PDB entry 7WN1 | electron microscopy, 3.11 A resolution | chains A and C

[Chain A]
Molecule: Equilibrative nucleoside/nucleobase transporter
From: Plasmodium falciparum
Reference sequence: Q9NIH7 (Q9NIH7_PLAFA); residue numbers follow UniProt; this construct covers 1-422
Amino-acid sequence (422 residues; each row starts with the number of its first residue):
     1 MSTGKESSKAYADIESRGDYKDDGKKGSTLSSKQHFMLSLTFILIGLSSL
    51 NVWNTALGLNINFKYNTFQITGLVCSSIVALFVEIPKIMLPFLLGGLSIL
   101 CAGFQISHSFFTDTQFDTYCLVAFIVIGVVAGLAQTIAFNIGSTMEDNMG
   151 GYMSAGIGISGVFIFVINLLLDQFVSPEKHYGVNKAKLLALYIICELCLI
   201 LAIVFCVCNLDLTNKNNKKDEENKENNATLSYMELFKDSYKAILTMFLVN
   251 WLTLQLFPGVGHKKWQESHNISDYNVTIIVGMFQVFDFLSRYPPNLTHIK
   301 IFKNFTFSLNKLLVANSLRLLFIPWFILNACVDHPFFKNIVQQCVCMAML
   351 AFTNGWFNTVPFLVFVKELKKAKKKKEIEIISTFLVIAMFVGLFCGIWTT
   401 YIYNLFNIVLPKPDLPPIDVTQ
Unresolved in the structure: 1-29, 215-227, 414-422
Sequence notes: engineered mutation A190 (Tyr in Q9NIH7)
Ligand contacts: inosine (NOS): L50, W53, L57, I70, L73, Q135, L254, F257, F283, D287, R291, N354, M389
Reported in the primary citation:
  - binding site for inosine: L50, W53, L73, Q135, F283, D287, R291
  - contacts within the chain: S49-Q135
  - mutagenesis - S49A, Q135A, D287A: abolished binding to inosine
  - mutagenesis - W53A (30-fold): decreased binding to inosine
  - mutagenesis - Y190A, R291A: unchanged binding to inosine
  - specificity-determining residues: L50, L73 (proposed by the authors, not directly observed)

[Chain C]
Molecule: nanobody48
From: Vicugna pacos
Notes: antibody fragment or engineered binder
Amino-acid sequence (122 residues; row label = number of the first residue in the row):
     1 QVQLVESGGGLVQPGGSLRLSCAASGFTGSINYMGWYRQAPGKQRELVAR
    51 FSSGGSTNYADSVKGRFTISGDNAKNTVYLQMNSLKPEDTAVYYCNAETI
   101 SYVYTVVFQDYWGQGTQVTVSS
Disulfide bonds: C22-C95

[Chain A / chain C interface]
Pairs across the interface (48; chain A residue first):
  F139(A) with T105(C)
  D147(A) with Q109(C)
  N148(A) with V107(C); F108(C); Q109(C), hydrogen bond (backbone-side chain)
  G150(A) with T105(C); V107(C)
  S154(A) with V103(C); Y104(C), hydrogen bond (side chain-backbone); T105(C), hydrogen bond (side chain-backbone)
  I157(A) with Y104(C)
  M246(A) with Y102(C)
  F288(A) with Y104(C), hydrophobic
  R291(A) with V103(C), hydrogen bond (side chain-backbone); Y104(C)
  Y292(A) with V103(C), hydrophobic
  N295(A) with G29(C), hydrogen bond (backbone-backbone); S101(C), hydrogen bond (side chain-backbone); Y102(C); V103(C)
  T297(A) with G29(C)
  H298(A) with G26(C); F27(C)
  N358(A) with Y102(C)
  T359(A) with Y102(C); V103(C)
  F362(A) with I100(C); Y102(C), hydrophobic; V106(C), hydrophobic
  L363(A) with S30(C), hydrogen bond (backbone-side chain); S101(C)
  V366(A) with N32(C); Y33(C), hydrophobic; S53(C)
  K367(A) with S53(C); G54(C); N73(C)
  K370(A) with S56(C)
  A372(A) with Y33(C)
  K373(A) with R50(C), hydrogen bond (backbone-side chain); T57(C); N58(C)
  K375(A) with E98(C), salt bridge; D110(C), salt bridge
  I378(A) with Y33(C); F108(C), hydrophobic
  S382(A) with F108(C)
  M389(A) with Y102(C), hydrogen bond
Interface residues without a listed pair, chain A (33 interface residues in all): G151, G158, D287, K303, F365, E379, V386
Interface residues without a listed pair, chain C (27 interface residues in all): T28, A74

[Overview]
Chain A and chain C form an interface of 33 and 27 residues respectively, with 9 hydrogen bonds and 2 salt
bridges. Polar contacts include K375(A)-E98(C), K375(A)-D110(C) and N148(A)-Q109(C). From the paper: a binding
site for inosine at L50(A), W53(A) and L73(A) among others; S49A, Q135A and D287A of chain A abolish binding
to inosine; 6 substitutions were tested in all.
Here chain A is Equilibrative nucleoside/nucleobase transporter (Plasmodium falciparum) and chain C is
nanobody48 (Vicugna pacos). Entry 7WN1 (Structure of PfNT1(Y190A) in complex with nanobody 48 and inosine) was
determined by electron microscopy together with 7YDQ and 7WN0 from the same study.
